Entry 8ETU (electron microscopy, 2.80 A resolution); this record covers chains W and Q of the 10 polymer chains in the assembly.

# Chain W
Name: RuvB-like protein 2
Organism: Saccharomyces cerevisiae S288C
Notes: EC 3.6.4.12
Reference sequence: Q12464 (RUVB2_YEAST); numbering as in UniProt (aligned over 15-471)
Chain sequence (457 residues; numbered 15 to 471; the number before each row is that of its first residue):
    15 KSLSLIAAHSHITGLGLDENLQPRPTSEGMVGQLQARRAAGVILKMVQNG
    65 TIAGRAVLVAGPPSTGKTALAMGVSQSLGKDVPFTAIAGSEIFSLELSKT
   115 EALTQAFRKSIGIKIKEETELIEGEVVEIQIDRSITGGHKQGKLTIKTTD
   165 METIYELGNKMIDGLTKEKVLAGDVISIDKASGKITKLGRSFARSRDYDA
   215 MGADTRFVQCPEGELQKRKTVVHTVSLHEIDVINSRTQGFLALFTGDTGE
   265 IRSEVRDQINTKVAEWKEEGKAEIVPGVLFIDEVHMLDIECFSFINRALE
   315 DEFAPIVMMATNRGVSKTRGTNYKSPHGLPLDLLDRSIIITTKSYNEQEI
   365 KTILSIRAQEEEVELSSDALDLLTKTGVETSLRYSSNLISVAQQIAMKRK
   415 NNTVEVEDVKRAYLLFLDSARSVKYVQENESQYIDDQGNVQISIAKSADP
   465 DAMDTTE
Not modelled in the structure: 15-17, 460-471
Ligand contacts: ADP (adenosine-5'-diphosphate): Ala22, His23, His25, Ile26, Gly43, Met44, Val45, Pro76, Pro77, Ser78, Thr79, Gly80, Lys81, Thr82, Ala83, Tyr359, Ile367, Leu396, Arg397
UniProt features mapped onto this chain:
  - binding site (ATP): Gly75 to Thr82
  - mutagenesis: Gly75 (G75A: Lethal), Gly80 (G80A: Growth defect at 37 degrees Celsius), Lys81 (K81A: Defect in snoRNA accumulation. Growth defect at 37 degrees Celsius; K81E: Lethal; K81R: Growth defect at 37 degrees Celsius), Asp296 (D296N: Lethal), Glu297 (E297G: Lethal)

# Chain Q
Name: Chromatin-remodeling ATPase INO80
Organism: Saccharomyces cerevisiae S288C
Notes: EC 3.6.4.-
Reference sequence: P53115 (INO80_YEAST); numbering as in UniProt (aligned over 948-1432)
Chain sequence (485 residues; each row starts with the number of its first residue):
   948 IEIDVLCDLTQRQAKLYQVLKSQISTNYDAIENAATNDSTSNSASNSGSD
   998 QNLINAVMQFRKVCNHPDLFERADVDSPFSFTTFGKTTSMLTASVANNNS
  1048 SVISNSNMNLSSMSSNNISNGKFTDLIYSSRNPIKYSLPRLIYEDLILPN
  1098 YNNDVDIANKLKNVKFNIFNPSTNYELCLFLSKLTGEPSLNEFFRVSTTP
  1148 LLKRVIERTNGPKNTDSLSFKTITQELLEVTRNAPSEGVMASLLNVEKHA
  1198 YEREYLNCIQRGYHPNVSAPPVTIEVLGSSHVTNSINNELFDPLISQALS
  1248 DIPAITQYNMHVKKGIPVEDFPKTGLFPEPLNKNFSSNISMPSMDRFITE
  1298 SAKLRKLDELLVKLKSEGHRVLIYFQMTKMMDLMEEYLTYRQYNHIRLDG
  1348 SSKLEDRRDLVHDWQTNPEIFVFLLSTRAGGLGINLTAADTVIFYDSDWN
  1398 PTIDSQAMDRAHRLGQTRQVTVYRLLVRGTIEERM
Not modelled in the structure: 986-998, 1037-1068, 1346-1355, 1375-1381, 1409-1413

# Chain W / chain Q interface
Pairs across the interface - 56 pairs, chain W then chain Q:
  Glu131(W) - Cys1205(Q)  hydrogen bond
  Thr133(W) - Tyr1202(Q)
  Ser148(W) - Ala1251(Q)
  Ser148(W) - Gln1254(Q)
  Ile149(W) - Gln1254(Q)
  Ile149(W) - His1258(Q)
  Ile149(W) - Val1265(Q)  hydrophobic
  Thr150(W) - Gln1254(Q)  hydrogen bond
  Thr150(W) - Phe1268(Q)
  Lys174(W) - Tyr1198(Q)
  Lys181(W) - Ala1181(Q)
  Asp193(W) - Tyr1202(Q)
  Lys194(W) - Asn1204(Q)
  Ala195(W) - Asn1204(Q)  hydrogen bond (backbone-side chain)
  Ala195(W) - Cys1205(Q)
  Ser196(W) - Glu1199(Q)
  Ser196(W) - Tyr1202(Q)
  Ser196(W) - Asn1204(Q)
  Gly197(W) - Asn1204(Q)
  Lys198(W) - Glu1199(Q)
  Val235(W) - Tyr1202(Q)
  His237(W) - Glu1201(Q)  hydrogen bond (side chain-backbone)
  His237(W) - Tyr1202(Q)
  Glu243(W) - Glu1201(Q)
  Ile247(W) - Leu1203(Q)  hydrophobic
  Ile247(W) - Leu1278(Q)  hydrophobic
  Ile247(W) - Phe1282(Q)  hydrophobic
  Asn248(W) - Arg1208(Q)
  Asn248(W) - Gly1209(Q)  hydrogen bond (side chain-backbone)
  Asn248(W) - Tyr1210(Q)  hydrogen bond (side chain-backbone)
  Asn248(W) - Phe1282(Q)
  Phe254(W) - Glu1194(Q)
  Phe254(W) - Tyr1198(Q)
  Phe254(W) - Leu1278(Q)  hydrophobic
  Leu255(W) - Glu1194(Q)
  Phe258(W) - Glu1194(Q)
  Phe258(W) - Ala1197(Q)  hydrophobic
  Val269(W) - Tyr1210(Q)  hydrophobic
  Gln272(W) - Gly1209(Q)
  Gln272(W) - Tyr1210(Q)
  Gln272(W) - His1211(Q)  hydrogen bond (side chain-backbone)
  Gln272(W) - Asn1213(Q)
  Ile273(W) - Gly1209(Q)
  Thr275(W) - Gln958(Q)
  Lys276(W) - Arg1208(Q)  hydrogen bond (side chain-backbone)
  Lys276(W) - Gly1209(Q)
  Ala278(W) - Gln958(Q)
  Glu279(W) - Gln958(Q)
  Glu279(W) - Arg1293(Q)  hydrogen bond (backbone-side chain)
  Trp280(W) - Gln1207(Q)
  Glu282(W) - Thr957(Q)
  Glu282(W) - Gln958(Q)  hydrogen bond (side chain-backbone)
  Glu282(W) - Arg1302(Q)  hydrogen bond (backbone-side chain)
  Glu283(W) - Arg1293(Q)
  Glu283(W) - Thr1296(Q)
  Glu283(W) - Arg1302(Q)  hydrogen bond (backbone-side chain)
Also at the interface, not in a pair above, chain W (40 interface residues in all): Ile129, Gly152, Glu182, Lys183, Arg220, Gln252, Glu268, Gly284, Lys285
Also at the interface, not in a pair above, chain Q (38 interface residues in all): Leu956, Asn1180, Pro1182, Ser1183, Glu1184, Ile1206, Asp1248, Tyr1255, Thr1271, Pro1275

# Summary
40 residues of chain W face 38 of chain Q across their interface; the contacts include 12 hydrogen bonds.
Among the polar pairs are Glu131(W)-Cys1205(Q), Thr150(W)-Gln1254(Q) and Ala195(W)-Asn1204(Q). Bound to chain
W: ADP.
Here chain W is RuvB-like protein 2 and chain Q is Chromatin-remodeling ATPase INO80, both from Saccharomyces
cerevisiae S288C. Entry 8ETU (Class2 of the INO80-Hexasome complex) was determined by electron microscopy
(same publication as 8ETS, 8ETT, 8ETV, 8ETW, 8EU9, 8EUE, 8EUF and 8EUJ).
